Entry 5DKJ (X-ray diffraction, 2.80 A resolution); this record covers chains E and F of the 28 polymer chains in the assembly.

== Chain E ==
Name: Proteasome subunit alpha type-6
Source organism: Saccharomyces cerevisiae (strain ATCC 204508 / S288c)
Notes: EC 3.4.25.1
UniProt: P40302 (PSA6_YEAST); residues 0-233 here correspond to UniProt positions 1-234 (UniProt number = residue number + 1)
Sequence (234 residues; row label = number of the first residue in the row; numbering starts at 0):
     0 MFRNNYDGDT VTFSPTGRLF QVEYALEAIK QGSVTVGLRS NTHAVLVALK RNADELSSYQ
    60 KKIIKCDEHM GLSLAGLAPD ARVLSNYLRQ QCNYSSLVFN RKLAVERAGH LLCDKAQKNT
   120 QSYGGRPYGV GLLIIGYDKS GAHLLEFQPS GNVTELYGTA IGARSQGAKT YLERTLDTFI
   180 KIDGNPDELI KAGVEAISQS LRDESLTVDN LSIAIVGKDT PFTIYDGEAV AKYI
Disordered / not traced: 0-2
UniProt features mapped onto this chain:
  - modified residue: Ser13 (Phosphoserine)
  - cross-link: Lys190 (Glycyl lysine isopeptide (Lys-Gly) (interchain with G-Cter in ubiquitin))

== Chain F ==
Name: Probable proteasome subunit alpha type-7
Source organism: Saccharomyces cerevisiae (strain ATCC 204508 / S288c)
Notes: EC 3.4.25.1
UniProt: P21242 (PSA7_YEAST); residues -3 to 284 here correspond to UniProt positions 1-288 (UniProt number = residue number + 4)
Sequence (288 residues; numbered -3 to 284; the number before each row is that of its first residue; numbers below 1 keep their minus sign (Met-3 is residue -3)):
    -3 MTSIGTGYDL SNSVFSPDGR NFQVEYAVKA VENGTTSIGI KCNDGVVFAV EKLITSKLLV
    57 PQKNVKIQVV DRHIGCVYSG LIPDGRHLVN RGREEAASFK KLYKTPIPIP AFADRLGQYV
   117 QAHTLYNSVR PFGVSTIFGG VDKNGAHLYM LEPSGSYWGY KGAATGKGRQ SAKAELEKLV
   177 DHHPEGLSAR EAVKQAAKII YLAHEDNKEK DFELEISWCS LSETNGLHKF VKGDLLQEAI
   237 DFAQKEINGD DDEDEDDSDN VMSSDDENAP VATNANATTD QEGDIHLE
Disordered / not traced: -3 to 1, 245-284
UniProt features mapped onto this chain:
  - modified residue: Thr-2 (N-acetylthreonine)

== Interface between chain E and chain F ==
Pairs across the interface (63; chain E residue first):
  Asn4(E) - Leu6(F)
  Tyr5(E) - Asp5(F)  hydrogen bond
  Tyr5(E) - Leu6(F)  hydrophobic
  Thr9(E) - Arg126(F)
  Val10(E) - Gln19(F)
  Val10(E) - Asn123(F)
  Val10(E) - Ser124(F)
  Val10(E) - Val125(F)
  Val10(E) - Arg126(F)
  Thr11(E) - Leu6(F)
  Thr11(E) - Gln19(F)
  Phe12(E) - Gln19(F)
  Phe12(E) - Tyr22(F)  hydrophobic
  Phe12(E) - Ala23(F)  hydrophobic
  Phe12(E) - Arg126(F)
  Phe12(E) - Pro127(F)
  Ser13(E) - Tyr22(F)
  Pro14(E) - Tyr22(F)  hydrophobic
  Pro14(E) - Lys25(F)
  Thr15(E) - Lys25(F)
  Gly16(E) - Tyr22(F)
  Gly16(E) - Lys25(F)
  Gly16(E) - Ala26(F)
  Leu18(E) - Leu77(F)  hydrophobic
  Leu18(E) - Arg126(F)
  His109(E) - Arg82(F)
  Cys112(E) - Arg82(F)
  Asp113(E) - Arg82(F)  salt bridge
  Asp113(E) - Asn86(F)
  Gln116(E) - Pro79(F)
  Gln116(E) - Asp80(F)
  Gln116(E) - His83(F)  hydrogen bond
  Thr119(E) - Arg126(F)  hydrogen bond (backbone-side chain)
  Gln120(E) - His83(F)
  Gln120(E) - His119(F)
  Gln120(E) - Val125(F)
  Gln120(E) - Arg126(F)  hydrogen bond (backbone-backbone)
  Gln120(E) - Phe128(F)
  Ser121(E) - Ser124(F)
  Tyr122(E) - Ser124(F)  hydrogen bond (backbone-backbone)
  Ser149(E) - Pro79(F)
  Gly150(E) - Pro79(F)
  Asn151(E) - Ile78(F)
  Asn151(E) - Pro79(F)
  Thr153(E) - Leu55(F)
  Thr153(E) - Asn60(F)
  Glu154(E) - Val56(F)
  Glu154(E) - Lys59(F)
  Glu154(E) - Asn60(F)  hydrogen bond (backbone-side chain)
  Leu155(E) - Leu54(F)
  Leu155(E) - Leu55(F)
  Leu155(E) - Val56(F)
  Tyr156(E) - Leu54(F)  hydrogen bond (backbone-backbone)
  Tyr156(E) - Leu55(F)
  Tyr156(E) - Val56(F)
  Tyr156(E) - Pro57(F)
  Gly157(E) - Leu54(F)
  Lys168(E) - Leu54(F)
  Leu171(E) - Leu54(F)
  Glu172(E) - Ser52(F)  hydrogen bond
  Glu172(E) - Lys53(F)  hydrogen bond (side chain-backbone)
  Glu172(E) - Leu54(F)
  Leu175(E) - Lys53(F)
Other interface residues (no listed pair), chain E (34 interface residues in all): Arg38, Val152, Phe178
Other interface residues (no listed pair), chain F (30 interface residues in all): Gly129

== In short ==
34 residues of chain E face 30 of chain F across their interface, with 9 hydrogen bonds and 1 salt bridge.
Polar pairs include Asp113(E)-Arg82(F), Tyr5(E)-Asp5(F) and Gln116(E)-His83(F).
Chain E is Proteasome subunit alpha type-6 and chain F is Probable proteasome subunit alpha type-7, both from
Saccharomyces cerevisiae (strain ATCC 204508 / S288c); the structure, Yeast 20S proteasome in complex with
octreotide-PI, was determined by X-ray diffraction (same publication as 5DKI).
